PDB entry 3TL8 | X-ray diffraction, 2.50 A resolution | chains A and B

[Chain A]
Protein: BRASSINOSTEROID INSENSITIVE 1-associated receptor kinase 1
Source organism: Arabidopsis thaliana
Notes: EC 2.7.10.1, 2.7.11.1
UniProt: Q94F62 (BAK1_ARATH); numbering as in UniProt (aligned over 250-590)
Chain sequence (349 residues; numbered 250 to 598; the number before each row is that of its first residue):
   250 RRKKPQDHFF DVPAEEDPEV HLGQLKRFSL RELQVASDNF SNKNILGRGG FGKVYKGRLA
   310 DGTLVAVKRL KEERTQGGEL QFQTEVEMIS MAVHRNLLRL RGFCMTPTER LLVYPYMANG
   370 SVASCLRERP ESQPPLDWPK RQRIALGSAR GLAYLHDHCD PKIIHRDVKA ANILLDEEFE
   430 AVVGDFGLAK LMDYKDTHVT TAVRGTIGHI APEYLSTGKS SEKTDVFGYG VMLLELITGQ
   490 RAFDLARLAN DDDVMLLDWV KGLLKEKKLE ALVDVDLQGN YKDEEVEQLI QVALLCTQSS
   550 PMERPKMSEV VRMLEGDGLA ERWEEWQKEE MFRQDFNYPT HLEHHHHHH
Not modelled in the structure: 250-272, 577-598
Construct notes: expression tag (591-598)
Modified residues: T324, T446, T449, T450 (phosphothreonine; TPO)
What the authors report for this chain:
  - post-translational modification sites: T449, T450
  - contacts within the chain: K439-T450, T450-R453
  - mutagenesis - T449A: unchanged catalytic activity
  - mutagenesis - T449A: abolished binding to Effector protein HopAB2 (chain B)

[Chain B]
Protein: Effector protein HopAB2
Source organism: Pseudomonas syringae pv. tomato
Notes: EC 6.3.2.-
UniProt: Q8RSY1 (HPAB2_PSESM); residues 250-359 here = UniProt positions 250-359
Chain sequence (117 residues; row label = number of the first residue in the row):
   243 GPLGSDRASQ TPVDRSPPRV NQRPIRVDRA AMRNRGNDEA DAALRGLVQQ GVNLEHLRTA
   303 LERHVMQRLP IPLDIGSALQ NVGINPSIDL GESLVQHPLL NLNVALNRML GLRPSAE
Not modelled in the structure: 243-266, 354-359
What the authors report for this chain:
  - mutagenesis - L341R: abolished binding to BRASSINOSTEROID INSENSITIVE 1-associated receptor kinase 1 (chain A)
  - mutagenesis - V337R, L341R: decreased stability
  - mutagenesis - R271A/R275A: unchanged stability
  - mutagenesis - L336R, V337R, L341R, V346D: decreased signaling
  - mutagenesis - L341R, V346D: decreased growth
  - mutagenesis - L341R: decreased expression
  - mutagenesis - L341R, V346D: abolished signaling in response to Fenmediated immunity

[Interface between chain A and chain B]
Pairs across the interface (53):
  Q325(A) - M274(B)
  Q325(A) - R277(B)  hydrogen bond
  G326(A) - V337(B)
  E328(A) - V269(B)
  L329(A) - V269(B)  hydrophobic
  L329(A) - R271(B)
  L329(A) - M274(B)  hydrophobic
  L329(A) - V337(B)  hydrophobic
  Q330(A) - V337(B)
  Q332(A) - I267(B)
  Q332(A) - R268(B)
  Q332(A) - V269(B)  hydrogen bond (side chain-backbone)
  T333(A) - R271(B)  hydrogen bond
  E336(A) - R268(B)  salt bridge
  R415(A) - R271(B)
  D416(A) - S335(B)  hydrogen bond
  K418(A) - S335(B)
  L437(A) - S335(B)
  L437(A) - L336(B)
  T450(A) - R271(B)
  T450(A) - R275(B)
  V452(A) - L342(B)  hydrophobic
  V452(A) - V346(B)  hydrophobic
  R453(A) - L336(B)
  R453(A) - V337(B)  hydrogen bond (side chain-backbone)
  G454(A) - S335(B)
  G454(A) - L336(B)  hydrogen bond (backbone-backbone)
  T455(A) - G333(B)
  T455(A) - E334(B)
  T455(A) - S335(B)
  I456(A) - V307(B)
  I456(A) - R310(B)  hydrogen bond (backbone-side chain)
  I456(A) - I330(B)  hydrophobic
  I456(A) - L336(B)  hydrophobic
  I456(A) - L342(B)  hydrophobic
  G457(A) - M308(B)
  P461(A) - M308(B)  hydrophobic
  L464(A) - V307(B)  hydrophobic
  L464(A) - M308(B)  hydrophobic
  L464(A) - L342(B)  hydrophobic
  L464(A) - N345(B)  hydrogen bond (backbone-side chain)
  L464(A) - V346(B)
  S465(A) - V346(B)
  S465(A) - N349(B)
  G467(A) - V346(B)
  F492(A) - R310(B)
  A495(A) - Q309(B)
  A498(A) - Q309(B)
  N499(A) - Q309(B)  hydrogen bond
  N499(A) - L311(B)
  V503(A) - Q309(B)  hydrogen bond (backbone-side chain)
  M504(A) - Q309(B)
  L505(A) - Q309(B)  hydrogen bond (backbone-side chain)
Also at the interface, not in a pair above, chain A (35 interface residues in all): A438, K439, T449, A451, T466
Also at the interface, not in a pair above, chain B (24 interface residues in all): H306, Q338
From the paper, about this interface:
  - residue pairs: L336(B)-I456(A), V337(B)-R453(A)
  - hot spots on chain A (mutagenesis) - L464D: abolished binding to Effector protein HopAB2 (chain B)
  - interface residues, chain B: M308(B), V346(B)
  - hot spots on chain B (mutagenesis) - V346D: abolished binding to BRASSINOSTEROID INSENSITIVE 1-associated receptor kinase 1 (chain A)

[Overview]
35 residues of chain A face 24 of chain B across their interface, with 11 hydrogen bonds and 1 salt bridge.
Polar contacts include E336(A)-R268(B), Q325(A)-R277(B) and Q332(A)-V269(B). The paper describes contacts
between L336(B) and I456(A) and V337(B) and R453(A). From the paper: L336R, V337R and L341R of chain B, among
others, reduce signaling; interface residues M308(B) and V346(B); 7 substitutions were tested in all.
Here chain A is BRASSINOSTEROID INSENSITIVE 1-associated receptor kinase 1 (Arabidopsis thaliana) and chain B
is Effector protein HopAB2 (Pseudomonas syringae pv. tomato). Entry 3TL8 (The AvrPtoB-BAK1 complex reveals two
structurally similar kinaseinteracting domains in a single type III effector) was determined by X-ray
diffraction.
